6RD9 - chains U and X of the 31 polymer chains in the assembly; structure by electron microscopy, 3.00 A resolution.

[Chain U]
Protein: ATP synthase subunit alpha
From: Polytomella sp. Pringsheim 198.80
UniProt: A0ZW40 (A0ZW40_9CHLO); numbering as in UniProt (aligned over 1-562)
Chain sequence (562 residues; each row starts with the number of its first residue):
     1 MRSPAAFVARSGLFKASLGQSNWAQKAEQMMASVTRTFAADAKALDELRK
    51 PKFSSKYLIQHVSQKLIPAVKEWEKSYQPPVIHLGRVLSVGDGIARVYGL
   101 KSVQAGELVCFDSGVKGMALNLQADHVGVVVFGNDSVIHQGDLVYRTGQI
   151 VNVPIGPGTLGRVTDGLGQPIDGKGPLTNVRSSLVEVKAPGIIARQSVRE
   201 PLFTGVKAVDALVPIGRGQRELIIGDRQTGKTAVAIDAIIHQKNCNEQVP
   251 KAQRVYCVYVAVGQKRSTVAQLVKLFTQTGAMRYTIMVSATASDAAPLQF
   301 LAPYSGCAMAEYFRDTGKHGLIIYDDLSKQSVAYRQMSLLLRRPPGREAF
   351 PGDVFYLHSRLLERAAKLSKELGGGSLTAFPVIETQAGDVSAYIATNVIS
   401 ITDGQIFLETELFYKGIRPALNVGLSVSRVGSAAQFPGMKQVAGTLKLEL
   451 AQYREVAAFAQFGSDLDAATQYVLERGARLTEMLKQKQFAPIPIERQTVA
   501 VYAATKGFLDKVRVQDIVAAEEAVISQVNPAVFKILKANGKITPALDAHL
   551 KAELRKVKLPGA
Disordered / not traced: 1-39
Construct notes: conflict Arg266 (Lys in A0ZW40)
Ion coordination: Mg2+: Thr232 (together with ATP)
Residues lining bound ligands: ATP (adenosine-5'-triphosphate): Asp226, Arg227, Gln228, Thr229, Gly230, Lys231, Thr232, Ala233, Glu384, Phe413, Arg418, Pro419, Gln486, Lys487, Gln488

[Chain X]
Protein: ATP synthase subunit beta
From: Polytomella sp. Pringsheim 198.80
Notes: EC 7.1.2.2
UniProt: A0ZW41 (A0ZW41_9CHLO); numbering as in UniProt (aligned over 1-574)
Chain sequence (574 residues; numbered 1 to 574; the number before each row is that of its first residue):
     1 MALRYAAGLAKNVVQRQGASLNIARAFAAEPAPAIDAGYVSQVIGPVVDV
    51 RFDGELPSILSSLEVEGHSVRLVLEVAQHMGDNTVRCIAMDSTDGLVRGQ
   101 KVVDTGSPIKVPVGRGTLGRIMNVIGEPVDEQGPIDAADIWSIHREAPEF
   151 TEQSTEQEILVTGIKVVDLLAPYQRGGKIGLFGGAGVGKTVLIMELINNV
   201 AKAHGGFSVFAGVGERTREGNDLYREMIESGVIKLGAERGNSKCTLVYGQ
   251 MNEPPGARARVALTGLTVAEYFRDIEGQDVLLFVDNIFRFTQANSEVSAL
   301 LGRIPSAVGYQPTLATDLGGLQERITTTTKGSITSVQAVYVPADDLTDPA
   351 PATTFAHLDATTVLSRSIAELGIYPAVDPLDSTSRMLNPNVIGAEHYNVA
   401 RGVQKVLQDYKNLQDIIAILGMDELSEEDKLTVARARKIQRFLSQPFQVA
   451 EVFTGTPGKYVDLADTISGFQGVLTGKYDDLPEMAFYMVGDIKEVKEKAD
   501 KMAKDIASRKEADNKKVSEELKDIPSLDKLVSEIKEVVIEEDDGLEEDFK
   551 AEALSSETVVLNEEGKSVPLPKKN
Disordered / not traced: 1-32
Construct notes: conflict Ala350 (Gly in A0ZW41), Leu387 (Arg in A0ZW41)
Ion coordination: Mg2+: Thr190, Glu215 (together with ADP)
Residues lining bound ligands:
  - ADP (adenosine-5'-diphosphate): Ala185, Gly186, Val187, Gly188, Lys189, Thr190, Val191, Glu215, Arg216, Glu219, Tyr374, Pro375, Phe447, Ala450, Phe453, Thr454
  - ATP (adenosine-5'-triphosphate): Ser384, Arg385, Leu387, Asn388, Tyr397, Arg401

[How chain U and chain X interact]
Pairs across the interface - 169 pairs, chain U then chain X:
  Val81(U) - Glu563(X)
  Ile82(U) - Glu563(X)  hydrogen bond (backbone-side chain)
  His83(U) - Glu563(X)  hydrogen bond (backbone-side chain)
  Leu84(U) - Leu561(X)
  Leu84(U) - Asn562(X)
  Leu84(U) - Glu563(X)  hydrogen bond (backbone-side chain)
  Gly99(U) - Arg98(X)  hydrogen bond (backbone-side chain)
  Leu100(U) - Arg98(X)  hydrogen bond (backbone-side chain)
  Ser102(U) - Val97(X)
  Val103(U) - Leu96(X)
  Val103(U) - Val97(X)
  Gln104(U) - Gly95(X)
  Gln104(U) - Leu96(X)
  Ala105(U) - Val43(X)  hydrophobic
  Ala105(U) - Thr93(X)
  Ala105(U) - Asp94(X)
  Ala105(U) - Gly95(X)  hydrogen bond (backbone-backbone)
  Ala105(U) - Leu96(X)  hydrogen bond (backbone-backbone)
  Gly106(U) - Asp94(X)
  Cys110(U) - Thr558(X)
  Cys110(U) - Val560(X)  hydrophobic
  Cys110(U) - Leu570(X)  hydrophobic
  Phe111(U) - Leu570(X)
  Asp112(U) - Lys573(X)
  Asp112(U) - Asn574(X)
  Ser113(U) - Asn574(X)  hydrogen bond
  Lys116(U) - Thr558(X)
  Asn121(U) - Val43(X)
  Asn121(U) - Ile44(X)
  Leu122(U) - Gln42(X)
  Leu122(U) - Val43(X)  hydrogen bond (backbone-backbone)
  Leu122(U) - Leu96(X)
  Leu122(U) - Arg98(X)
  Gln123(U) - Gln42(X)
  Gln123(U) - Ile44(X)
  Gln123(U) - Arg98(X)  hydrogen bond (backbone-side chain)
  Ala124(U) - Gln42(X)  hydrogen bond (backbone-side chain)
  His126(U) - Arg98(X)
  Val127(U) - Arg98(X)
  Val137(U) - Asn574(X)
  Asp142(U) - Asn574(X)
  Tyr145(U) - Val560(X)  hydrophobic
  Tyr145(U) - Leu561(X)
  Tyr145(U) - Leu570(X)  hydrophobic
  Tyr145(U) - Pro571(X)
  Arg146(U) - Val560(X)
  Arg146(U) - Leu561(X)  hydrogen bond (backbone-backbone)
  Gly148(U) - Leu561(X)
  Ile150(U) - Asp94(X)
  Ile150(U) - Gly95(X)
  Ile155(U) - Phe549(X)
  Gly156(U) - Phe549(X)
  Pro157(U) - Leu545(X)
  Pro157(U) - Glu546(X)
  Pro157(U) - Phe549(X)
  Leu160(U) - Leu545(X)  hydrophobic
  Asn179(U) - Glu546(X)
  Asn179(U) - Phe549(X)
  Asn179(U) - Ala551(X)
  Val180(U) - Phe549(X)
  Val180(U) - Ala551(X)
  Val180(U) - Glu552(X)  hydrogen bond (backbone-backbone)
  Val180(U) - Leu554(X)  hydrophobic
  Arg181(U) - Phe549(X)
  Arg181(U) - Lys550(X)
  Arg181(U) - Glu552(X)
  Ser182(U) - Glu552(X)  hydrogen bond (backbone-side chain)
  Ser182(U) - Leu554(X)
  Lys188(U) - Asp91(X)
  Lys188(U) - Glu253(X)  salt bridge
  Ala189(U) - Asn252(X)
  Pro190(U) - Thr217(X)
  Gly191(U) - Thr217(X)
  Ile192(U) - Thr217(X)
  Ile192(U) - Gly220(X)
  Ile192(U) - Asn221(X)
  Ile192(U) - Tyr248(X)  hydrophobic
  Ile193(U) - Val129(X)
  Ile193(U) - Asp130(X)
  Ile193(U) - Glu131(X)
  Ile193(U) - Tyr224(X)  hydrophobic
  Ile193(U) - Arg225(X)
  Arg195(U) - Thr217(X)
  Arg195(U) - Asn221(X)
  Gln196(U) - Asn221(X)
  Glu247(U) - Ile539(X)
  Gln248(U) - Ile539(X)
  Val249(U) - Ile539(X)
  Pro250(U) - Val538(X)
  Lys251(U) - Glu540(X)
  Lys251(U) - Asp542(X)
  Lys251(U) - Asp543(X)
  Lys251(U) - Gly544(X)
  Arg254(U) - Ile539(X)
  Arg254(U) - Glu541(X)
  Arg254(U) - Asp543(X)  salt bridge
  Tyr256(U) - Asp543(X)  hydrogen bond (side chain-backbone)
  Tyr256(U) - Leu545(X)
  Tyr284(U) - Asp543(X)
  Tyr312(U) - Leu545(X)  hydrogen bond (side chain-backbone)
  Tyr312(U) - Phe549(X)
  Phe313(U) - Leu545(X)  hydrophobic
  Lys318(U) - Gly544(X)
  Lys318(U) - Leu545(X)
  Pro344(U) - Ala299(X)
  Pro344(U) - Pro305(X)  hydrophobic
  Pro345(U) - Val308(X)
  Pro345(U) - Gly309(X)
  Gly346(U) - Val308(X)
  Arg347(U) - Pro342(X)
  Arg347(U) - Ala343(X)
  Arg347(U) - Asp345(X)  salt bridge
  Arg347(U) - Asp348(X)  salt bridge
  Gly352(U) - Glu296(X)
  Asp353(U) - Glu296(X)
  Phe355(U) - Met251(X)  hydrophobic
  Phe355(U) - Arg289(X)
  Phe355(U) - Gln292(X)
  Tyr356(U) - Asn252(X)
  Tyr356(U) - Glu253(X)
  Tyr356(U) - Pro254(X)
  Tyr356(U) - Pro255(X)
  Tyr356(U) - Arg258(X)
  Tyr356(U) - Glu296(X)
  Ser359(U) - Met251(X)  hydrogen bond (side chain-backbone)
  Arg360(U) - Met251(X)
  Glu363(U) - Arg216(X)
  Glu363(U) - Thr217(X)  hydrogen bond
  Glu363(U) - Met251(X)
  Glu363(U) - Asn252(X)
  Ser391(U) - Ala343(X)
  Ser391(U) - Asp344(X)
  Thr396(U) - Ala185(X)
  Thr396(U) - Tyr340(X)  hydrogen bond (backbone-side chain)
  Ile399(U) - Ala185(X)
  Ile399(U) - Arg216(X)  hydrogen bond (backbone-side chain)
  Ser400(U) - Ala185(X)
  Ser400(U) - Arg216(X)  hydrogen bond (backbone-side chain)
  Ser400(U) - Met251(X)
  Ser400(U) - Arg289(X)
  Ser400(U) - Tyr340(X)
  Ile401(U) - Arg216(X)  hydrogen bond (backbone-side chain)
  Ile401(U) - Met251(X)  hydrophobic
  Thr402(U) - Arg216(X)  hydrogen bond (backbone-side chain)
  Asp403(U) - Arg216(X)  salt bridge
  Asp403(U) - Arg218(X)  salt bridge
  Arg429(U) - Phe453(X)
  Val430(U) - Arg218(X)
  Ser432(U) - Phe453(X)
  Glu455(U) - Met484(X)
  Asn529(U) - Leu527(X)
  Ala531(U) - Leu527(X)  hydrophobic
  Ala531(U) - Val531(X)  hydrophobic
  Lys534(U) - Ile534(X)
  Ile535(U) - Leu527(X)
  Ile535(U) - Leu530(X)
  Ile535(U) - Val531(X)  hydrophobic
  Ala538(U) - Ile534(X)  hydrophobic
  Pro544(U) - Ile524(X)
  Ala545(U) - Ile524(X)
  Ala545(U) - Pro525(X)
  Ala548(U) - Ser518(X)
  Ala548(U) - Glu520(X)
  Ala548(U) - Ile524(X)  hydrophobic
  His549(U) - Ile524(X)
  His549(U) - Pro525(X)  hydrogen bond (side chain-backbone)
  His549(U) - Ser526(X)
  His549(U) - Leu527(X)  hydrogen bond (side chain-backbone)
  Ala552(U) - Glu520(X)
Other interface residues (no listed pair), chain U (106 interface residues in all): Pro80, Lys101, Gly114, Leu120, His139, Thr147, Pro154, Glu186, Ser197, Arg220, Arg343, Val390, Ala392, Tyr393, Asn397, Leu425, Val532, Leu546, Glu553
Other interface residues (no listed pair), chain X (83 interface residues in all): Ser41, Ile121, Glu215, Leu300, Arg366, Glu370, Asp528, Val559

[In short]
Chain U and chain X form an interface of 106 and 83 residues respectively, with 25 hydrogen bonds and 6 salt
bridges. Among the polar pairs are Lys188(U)-Glu253(X), Arg254(U)-Asp543(X) and Arg347(U)-Asp345(X). Ligands
of chain U: ATP. Bound to chain X: ATP and ADP.
Chain U is ATP synthase subunit alpha and chain X is ATP synthase subunit beta, both from Polytomella sp.
Pringsheim 198.80; the structure, CryoEM structure of Polytomella F-ATP synthase, Primary rotary state 1,
composite map, was determined by electron microscopy, deposited together with 6RD4, 6RD5, 6RD6, 6RD7, 6RD8,
6RDA and 46 further entries.
